PDB entry 5MUU | electron microscopy, 4.00 A resolution | chains E and M of the 13 polymer chains in the assembly

== Chain E (and M) ==
Protein: Major outer capsid protein
Organism: Pseudomonas phage phi6
Notes: chain M of this document is another copy of the same molecule, construct and numbering; everything in this record applies to it too
UniProtKB: P07579 (CAPSD_BPPH6); numbering as in UniProt (aligned over 1-149)
Amino-acid sequence (149 residues; numbered 1 to 149; the number before each row is that of its first residue):
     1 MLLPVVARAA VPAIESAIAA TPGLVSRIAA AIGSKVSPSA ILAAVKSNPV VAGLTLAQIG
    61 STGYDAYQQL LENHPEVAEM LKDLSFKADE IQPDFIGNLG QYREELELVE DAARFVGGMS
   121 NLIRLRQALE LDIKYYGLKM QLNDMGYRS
Disordered / not traced: 149

== Chain E / chain M interface ==
Contacting residue pairs - 13 pairs, chain E then chain M:
  Pro-93(E) / Gly-33(M)
  Pro-93(E) / Ser-34(M)
  Asp-94(E) / Gly-33(M)
  Asp-94(E) / Ser-34(M)
  Asp-94(E) / Lys-35(M)
  Ile-96(E) / Ile-32(M)
  Ile-96(E) / Gly-33(M)  hydrogen bond (backbone-backbone)
  Gly-97(E) / Gly-33(M)  hydrogen bond (backbone-backbone)
  Gly-97(E) / Ser-34(M)
  Asn-98(E) / Lys-35(M)
  Gln-101(E) / Ala-40(M)
  Arg-103(E) / Met-1(M)
  Arg-103(E) / Ser-47(M)  hydrogen bond (side chain-backbone)
Also at the interface, not in a pair above, chain E (9 interface residues in all): Phe-95, Gly-100
Also at the interface, not in a pair above, chain M (10 interface residues in all): Ala-29, Val-36, Ala-43

== Overview ==
9 residues of chain E face 10 of chain M across their interface, with 3 hydrogen bonds. Polar contacts include
Arg-103(E)/Ser-47(M), Ile-96(E)/Gly-33(M) and Gly-97(E)/Gly-33(M).
Chain E and chain M are both Major outer capsid protein (Pseudomonas phage phi6); the structure, dsRNA
bacteriophage phi6 nucleocapsid, was determined by electron microscopy (same publication as 5MUV and 5MUW).
